6FVV - chains K and L of the 47 polymer chains in the assembly; structure by electron microscopy, 5.40 A resolution (low resolution: residue-level contacts below are approximate; hydrogen-bond / salt-bridge calls are withheld).

== Chain K ==
Protein: 26S proteasome regulatory subunit 6B homolog
Source organism: Saccharomyces cerevisiae (strain ATCC 204508 / S288c)
Reference sequence: P33298 (PRS6B_YEAST); residue numbers follow UniProt; this construct covers 35-428
Sequence (394 residues; each row starts with the number of its first residue):
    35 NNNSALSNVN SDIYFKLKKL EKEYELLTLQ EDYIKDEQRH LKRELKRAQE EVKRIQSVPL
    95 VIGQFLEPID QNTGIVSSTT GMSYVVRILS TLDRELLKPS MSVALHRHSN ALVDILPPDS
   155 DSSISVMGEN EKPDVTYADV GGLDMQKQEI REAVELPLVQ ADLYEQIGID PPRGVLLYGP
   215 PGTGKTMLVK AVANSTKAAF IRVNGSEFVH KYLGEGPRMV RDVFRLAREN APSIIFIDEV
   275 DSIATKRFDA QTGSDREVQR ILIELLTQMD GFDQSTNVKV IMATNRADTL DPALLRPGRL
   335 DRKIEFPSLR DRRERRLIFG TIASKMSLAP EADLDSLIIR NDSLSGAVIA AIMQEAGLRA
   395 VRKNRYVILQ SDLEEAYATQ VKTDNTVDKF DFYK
Curated features (UniProtKB/Swiss-Prot):
  - binding site (ATP): Gly213 to Thr220
  - cross-link: Lys280 (Glycyl lysine isopeptide (Lys-Gly) (interchain with G-Cter in ubiquitin))
Metal / ion sites: Mg2+: Thr220 (together with ATP)
Small-molecule neighbours:
  - ATP (adenosine-5'-triphosphate), molecule 1: Asp173, Val174, Gly175, Gly176, Pro214, Pro215, Gly216, Thr217, Gly218, Lys219, Thr220, Met221, Asn319, Lys359
  - ATP, molecule 2: Asp304, Leu328, Arg330, Arg333

== Chain L ==
Protein: 26S proteasome subunit RPT4
Source organism: Saccharomyces cerevisiae (strain ATCC 204508 / S288c)
Reference sequence: P53549 (PRS10_YEAST); residues 49-436 here = UniProt positions 49-436
Sequence (388 residues; numbered 49 to 436; the number before each row is that of its first residue):
    49 EQEAHNKALN QFKRKLLEHR RYDDQLKQRR QNIRDLEKLY DKTENDIKAL QSIGQLIGEV
   109 MKELSEEKYI VKASSGPRYI VGVRNSVDRS KLKKGVRVTL DITTLTIMRI LPRETDPLVY
   169 NMTSFEQGEI TFDGIGGLTE QIRELREVIE LPLKNPEIFQ RVGIKPPKGV LLYGPPGTGK
   229 TLLAKAVAAT IGANFIFSPA SGIVDKYIGE SARIIREMFA YAKEHEPCII FMDEVDAIGG
   289 RRFSEGTSAD REIQRTLMEL LTQMDGFDNL GQTKIIMATN RPDTLDPALL RPGRLDRKVE
   349 IPLPNEAGRL EIFKIHTAKV KKTGEFDFEA AVKMSDGFNG ADIRNCATEA GFFAIRDDRD
   409 HINPDDLMKA VRKVAEVKKL EGTIEYQK
Curated features (UniProtKB/Swiss-Prot):
  - binding site (ATP): Gly222 to Thr229
Metal / ion sites: Mg2+: Thr229 (together with ATP)
Small-molecule neighbours:
  - ATP (adenosine-5'-triphosphate), molecule 1: Gly182, Ile183, Gly184, Pro223, Pro224, Gly225, Thr226, Gly227, Lys228, Thr229, Leu230, Glu282, Asn328, Ile360, Ile363, His364, Gly388, Ala389, Arg392
  - ATP, molecule 2: Leu309, Asp313, Arg339, Arg342

== How chain K and chain L interact ==
Residue-residue contacts (112; chain K residue first):
  Val92(K) with Ile128(L); Val129(L)
  Pro93(K) with Ile128(L); Thr152(L)
  Leu94(K) with Tyr127(L); Ile128(L)
  Val95(K) with Pro125(L); Arg126(L)
  Ile96(K) with Ile118(L); Arg126(L); Tyr127(L); Ile128(L)
  Thr113(K) with Pro125(L); Arg126(L)
  Thr114(K) with Pro125(L)
  Arg141(K) with Thr151(L); Leu153(L)
  Leu150(K) with Leu112(L); Ile128(L)
  Ser154(K) with Lys110(L); Ile118(L)
  Asp155(K) with Ile118(L); Arg126(L)
  Ile158(K) with Met109(L); Lys142(L)
  Pro215(K) with Arg339(L)
  Gly216(K) with Arg339(L)
  Thr220(K) with Gly314(L)
  Met221(K) with Gly314(L)
  Val223(K) with Phe315(L)
  Lys224(K) with Phe315(L)
  Phe234(K) with Phe315(L)
  Arg236(K) with Thr310(L); Phe315(L)
  Asn238(K) with Arg264(L); Thr310(L)
  Ser240(K) with Arg264(L); Glu307(L)
  Glu241(K) with Arg264(L)
  Val243(K) with Gly257(L); Arg303(L)
  His244(K) with Ile256(L)
  Lys245(K) with Tyr255(L); Ile256(L); Gly257(L); Glu258(L); Arg261(L)
  Phe270(K) with Phe315(L)
  Asp272(K) with Thr310(L)
  Glu273(K) with Arg303(L); Met306(L); Glu307(L); Thr310(L)
  Ser276(K) with Arg299(L); Gln302(L); Arg303(L); Met306(L)
  Thr279(K) with Arg299(L)
  Arg281(K) with Ser292(L)
  Asp283(K) with Gly294(L); Arg299(L)
  Gln285(K) with Thr295(L)
  Thr286(K) with Lys254(L)
  Ser288(K) with Lys254(L); Ser296(L)
  Asp289(K) with Thr295(L); Ser296(L); Arg299(L)
  Val292(K) with Ile256(L); Arg299(L); Arg303(L)
  Gln293(K) with Arg299(L)
  Asn319(K) with Arg289(L); Met306(L); Leu309(L)
  Arg320(K) with Arg290(L); Gln302(L); Met306(L)
  Asp322(K) with Arg290(L)
  Thr323(K) with Phe291(L); Ser292(L)
  Lys359(K) with Gly211(L)
  Met360(K) with Val210(L); Gly211(L); Ile212(L)
  Ala381(K) with Pro340(L)
  Val382(K) with Pro340(L)
  Ala384(K) with Lys213(L)
  Ala385(K) with Pro340(L); Asp344(L)
  Met387(K) with Ile212(L); Lys213(L)
  Gln388(K) with Lys213(L); Pro214(L); Pro215(L); Asp344(L)
  Glu389(K) with Asp344(L); Arg345(L)
  Gly391(K) with Ile212(L)
  Leu392(K) with Glu195(L); Arg345(L)
  Arg393(K) with Arg345(L)
  Val395(K) with Leu199(L)
  Arg396(K) with Arg191(L); Glu195(L); Arg345(L)
  Tyr400(K) with Ile206(L); Arg209(L); Val210(L)
  Gln414(K) with Asp344(L); Lys346(L)
  Asp418(K) with Lys436(L)
Other interface residues (no listed pair), chain K (71 interface residues in all): Gln98, Ala138, Asp148, Asp153, Pro167, Asp275, Ile277, Ala278, Lys280, Glu291, Ile402
Other interface residues (no listed pair), chain L (62 interface residues in all): Lys116, Gly130, Ile150, Val196, Lys216, Ala260, Asp313, Asp316, Asn317

== In short ==
Chain K and chain L form an interface of 71 and 62 residues respectively. One ATP molecule is bound between
chain K and chain L. Bound to chain K: ATP. Ligands of chain L: ATP.
Chain K is 26S proteasome regulatory subunit 6B homolog and chain L is 26S proteasome subunit RPT4, both from
Saccharomyces cerevisiae (strain ATCC 204508 / S288c); the structure, 26S proteasome, s3 state, was determined
by electron microscopy (same publication as 6FVW, 6FVT, 6FVU, 6FVX and 6FVY).
